8CN1 - chains J and O of the 24 polymer chains in the assembly; structure by X-ray diffraction, 2.09 A resolution.

Chain J:
Name: Disks large homolog 1
Organism: Homo sapiens
UniProt: Q12959 (DLG1_HUMAN); residues 219-311 here = UniProt positions 219-311
Sequence (116 residues; each row starts with the number of its first residue):
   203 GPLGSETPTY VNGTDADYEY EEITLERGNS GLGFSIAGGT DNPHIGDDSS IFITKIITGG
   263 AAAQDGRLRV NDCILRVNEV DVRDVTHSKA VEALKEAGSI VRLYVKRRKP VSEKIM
Unresolved in the structure: 203-212, 312-318
Construct notes: expression tag (203-218, 312-318)
UniProt features mapped onto this chain:
  - modified residue: S232 (Phosphoserine)

Chain O:
Name: Glu-thr-glu-val
Sequence (4 residues; numbered 195 to 198; the number before each row is that of its first residue):
   195 ETEV

Chain J / chain O interface:
Residue-residue contacts - 16 pairs, chain J then chain O:
  G233(J) with V198(O)
  L234(J) with V198(O), hydrogen bond (backbone-backbone)
  G235(J) with V198(O), hydrogen bond (backbone-backbone)
  F236(J) with E197(O); V198(O), hydrogen bond (backbone-backbone)
  S237(J) with E195(O); T196(O); E197(O)
  I238(J) with E195(O); T196(O), hydrogen bond (backbone-backbone)
  T256(J) with E195(O), hydrogen bond
  I259(J) with E197(O)
  H289(J) with T196(O), hydrogen bond
  V293(J) with T196(O)
  K297(J) with E197(O), hydrogen bond (side chain-backbone); V198(O)
Other interface residues (no listed pair), chain J (16 interface residues in all): R229, S232, A239, K257, L296

Overview:
16 residues of chain J face 4 of chain O across their interface; the contacts include 7 hydrogen bonds. Among
the polar pairs are L234(J)-V198(O), T256(J)-E195(O) and H289(J)-T196(O).
Here chain J is Disks large homolog 1 (Homo sapiens) and chain O is Glu-thr-glu-val. Entry 8CN1 (hDLG1-PDZ1 in
complex with a TAX1 peptide from HTLV-1) was determined by X-ray diffraction together with 8CN3 from the same
study.
